6MUP - chains C and I of the 14 polymer chains in the assembly; structure by electron microscopy, 3.50 A resolution.

# Chain C
Name: Histone H2A type 1-C
Organism: Homo sapiens
Reference sequence: Q93077 (H2A1C_HUMAN); residues 13-117 here correspond to UniProt positions 14-118 (UniProt number = residue number + 1)
Amino-acid sequence (105 residues; numbered 13 to 117; the number before each row is that of its first residue):
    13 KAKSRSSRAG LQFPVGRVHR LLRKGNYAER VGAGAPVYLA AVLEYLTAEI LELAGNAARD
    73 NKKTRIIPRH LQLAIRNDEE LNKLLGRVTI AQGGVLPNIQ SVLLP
Unresolved in the structure: 13, 117
Differences from the reference sequence: conflict Ser113 (Ala114 in Q93077)
UniProt features mapped onto this chain:
  - modified residue: Lys13 (N6-(beta-hydroxybutyryl)lysine), Lys36 (N6-(2-hydroxyisobutyryl)lysine), Lys74 (N6-(2-hydroxyisobutyryl)lysine), Lys75 (N6-(2-hydroxyisobutyryl)lysine), Lys95 (N6-(2-hydroxyisobutyryl)lysine), Gln104 (N5-methylglutamine)
  - cross-link (Glycyl lysine isopeptide (Lys-Gly)): Lys13 (interchain with G-Cter in ubiquitin), Lys15 (interchain with G-Cter in ubiquitin)

# Chain I
Molecule: 147-nt DNA strand
Sequence (147 nucleotides; row label = number of the first residue in the row; numbers below 1 keep their minus sign (DA-73 is residue -73)):
   -73 ATCAAATATC CACCTGCAGA TTCTACCAAA AGTGTATTTG GAAACTGCTC CATCAAAAGG
   -13 CATGTTCAGC TCTGTGAGTG AAACTCCATC ATCACAAAGA ATATTCTGAG AATGCTTCCG
    47 TTTGCCTTTT ATATGAACTT CCTCGAT

# Interface between chain C and chain I
Pairs across the interface - 13 pairs, chain C then chain I:
  Ala14(C) with DG-42(I), sugar contact
  Lys15(C) with DA-43(I), sugar contact; DG-42(I), phosphate contact
  Arg17(C) with DA-43(I), salt bridge to the phosphate
  Arg20(C) with DG-42(I), salt bridge to the phosphate
  Gly28(C) with DA-44(I), phosphate contact
  Arg29(C) with DA-44(I), phosphate contact
  Arg32(C) with DA-45(I), phosphate contact; DA-44(I), salt bridge to the phosphate
  Arg42(C) with DT-36(I), sugar contact; DT-35(I), salt bridge to the phosphate
  Arg77(C) with DA-56(I), phosphate contact; DG-55(I), hydrogen bond to the sugar
Interface residues without a listed pair, chain C (10 interface residues in all): Ser16

# Summary
10 residues of chain C and 8 residues of chain I are in contact, with 1 hydrogen bond and 4 salt bridges.
Polar pairs include Arg77(C)-DG-55(I), Arg17(C)-DA-43(I) and Arg20(C)-DG-42(I).
Chain C is Histone H2A type 1-C (Homo sapiens) and chain I is a 147-nt DNA strand; the structure, CENP-A
nucleosome bound by two copies of CENP-C(CD) and two copies CENP-N(NT), was determined by electron microscopy,
deposited together with 6MUO.
